PDB entry 9ATR | electron microscopy, 3.70 A resolution | chains B and F of the 6 polymer chains in the assembly

# Chain B
Molecule: Spike glycoprotein
Source organism: Severe acute respiratory syndrome coronavirus 2
UniProt: P0DTC2 (SPIKE_SARS2); aligned to UniProt positions 14-1207 over residues 14-1207 (the alignment contains insertions or deletions, so no single offset holds)
Chain sequence (1230 residues; each row starts with the number of its first residue):
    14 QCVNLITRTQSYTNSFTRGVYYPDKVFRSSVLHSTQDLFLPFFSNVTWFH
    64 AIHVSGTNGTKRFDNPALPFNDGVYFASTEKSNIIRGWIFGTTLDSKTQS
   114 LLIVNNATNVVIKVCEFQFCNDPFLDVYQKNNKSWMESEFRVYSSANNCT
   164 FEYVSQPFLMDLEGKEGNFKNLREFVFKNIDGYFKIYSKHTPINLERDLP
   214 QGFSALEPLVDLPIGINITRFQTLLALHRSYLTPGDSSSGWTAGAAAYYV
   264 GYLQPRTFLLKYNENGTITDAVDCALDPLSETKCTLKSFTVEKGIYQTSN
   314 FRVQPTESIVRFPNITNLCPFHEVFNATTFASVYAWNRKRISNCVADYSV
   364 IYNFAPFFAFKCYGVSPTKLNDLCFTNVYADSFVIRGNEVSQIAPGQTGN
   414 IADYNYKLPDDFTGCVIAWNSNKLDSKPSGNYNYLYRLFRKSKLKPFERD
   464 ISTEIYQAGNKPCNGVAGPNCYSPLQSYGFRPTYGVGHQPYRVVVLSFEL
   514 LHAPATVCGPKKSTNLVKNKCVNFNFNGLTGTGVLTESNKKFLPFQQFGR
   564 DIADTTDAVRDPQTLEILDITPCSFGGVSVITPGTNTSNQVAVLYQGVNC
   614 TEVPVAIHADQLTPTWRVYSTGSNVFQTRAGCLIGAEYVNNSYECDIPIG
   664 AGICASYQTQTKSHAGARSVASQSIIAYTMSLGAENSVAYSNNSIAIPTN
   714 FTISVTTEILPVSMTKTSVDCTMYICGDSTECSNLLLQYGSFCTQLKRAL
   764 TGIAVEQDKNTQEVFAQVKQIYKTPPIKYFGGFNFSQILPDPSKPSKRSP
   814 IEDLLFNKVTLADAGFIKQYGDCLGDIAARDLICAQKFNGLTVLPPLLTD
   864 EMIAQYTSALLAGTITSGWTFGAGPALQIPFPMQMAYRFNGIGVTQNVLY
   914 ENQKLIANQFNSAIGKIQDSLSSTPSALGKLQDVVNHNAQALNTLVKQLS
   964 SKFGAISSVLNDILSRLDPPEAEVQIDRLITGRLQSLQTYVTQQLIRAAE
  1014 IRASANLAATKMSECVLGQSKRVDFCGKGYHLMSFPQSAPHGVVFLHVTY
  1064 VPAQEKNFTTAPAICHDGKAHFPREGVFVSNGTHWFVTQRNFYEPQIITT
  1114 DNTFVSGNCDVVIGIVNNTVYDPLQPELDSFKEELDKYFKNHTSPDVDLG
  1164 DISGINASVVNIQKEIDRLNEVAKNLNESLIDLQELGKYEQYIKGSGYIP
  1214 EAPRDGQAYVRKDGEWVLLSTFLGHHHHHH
Unresolved in the structure: 14-15, 67-76, 141-149, 174-182, 243-253, 617-1243
Differences from the reference sequence: variant I19 (Thr in P0DTC2), S24 (Ala27 in P0DTC2), A80 (Val83 in P0DTC2), D139 (Gly142 in P0DTC2), Q142 (His146 in P0DTC2), E179 (Gln183 in P0DTC2), E209 (Val213 in P0DTC2), H335 (Gly339 in P0DTC2), T342 (Arg346 in P0DTC2), I364 (Leu368 in P0DTC2), F367 (Ser371 in P0DTC2), P369 (Ser373 in P0DTC2), F371 (Ser375 in P0DTC2), A372 (Thr376 in P0DTC2), N401 (Asp405 in P0DTC2), S404 (Arg408 in P0DTC2), N413 (Lys417 in P0DTC2), K436 (Asn440 in P0DTC2), P441 (Val445 in P0DTC2), S442 (Gly446 in P0DTC2), K456 (Asn460 in P0DTC2), N473 (Ser477 in P0DTC2), K474 (Thr478 in P0DTC2), A480 (Glu484 in P0DTC2), P482 (Phe486 in P0DTC2), S486 (Phe490 in P0DTC2), R494 (Gln498 in P0DTC2), Y497 (Asn501 in P0DTC2), H501 (Tyr505 in P0DTC2), G610 (Asp614 in P0DTC2), Y651 (His655 in P0DTC2), K675 (Asn679 in P0DTC2), H677 (Pro681 in P0DTC2), K760 (Asn764 in P0DTC2), Y792 (Asp796 in P0DTC2), H950 (Gln954 in P0DTC2), K965 (Asn969 in P0DTC2); engineered mutation A678 (Arg682 in P0DTC2), G679 (Arg683 in P0DTC2), P813 (Phe817 in P0DTC2), P888 (Ala892 in P0DTC2), P895 (Ala899 in P0DTC2), P938 (Ala942 in P0DTC2), P982 (Lys986 in P0DTC2), P983 (Val987 in P0DTC2); expression tag (1208-1243)
Disulfide bonds: C128-C162, C287-C297, C332-C357, C375-C428, C387-C521, C476-C484, C534-C586
Covalently attached groups: N-acetylglucosamine (NAG) linked to N58, N119, N161, N278, N327
Residues lining bound ligands: N-acetylglucosamine (NAG; 2-acetamido-2-deoxy-beta-D-glucopyranose): R453, K454, E461
Curated features (UniProtKB/Swiss-Prot):
  - glycosylation (N-linked (GlcNAc...) asparagine): N17 (complex), N122 (hybrid)

# Chain F
Molecule: Nanosota-8
Source organism: Vicugna pacos
Chain sequence (150 residues; row label = number of the first residue in the row):
     1 QVQLQESGGGLVQPGGSLRLSCAASGFTLDDYAIGWFRQAPGKEREGVLC
    51 ISASGGSTLYADSVKGRFTISRDKDKNTVYLQMNSLKPEDTAVYYCAAAG
   101 RLDLGSGYVCYGYYGTDYWGKGTQVTVSSGGQHHHHHHGAYPYDVPDYAS
Unresolved in the structure: 130-150
Disulfide bonds: C22-C96

# Interface between chain B and chain F
Pairs across the interface (22):
  T341(B) with Q1(F), hydrogen bond
  T342(B) with Q1(F), hydrogen bond
  Y347(B) with D30(F), hydrogen bond
  Y445(B) with D117(F), hydrogen bond
  T466(B) with D30(F); D31(F); Y108(F)
  E467(B) with Y108(F), hydrogen bond (backbone-side chain)
  I468(B) with Y108(F), hydrophobic
  A480(B) with S106(F); G107(F)
  C484(B) with S106(F)
  Y485(B) with S106(F)
  S486(B) with D103(F), hydrogen bond; S106(F), hydrogen bond (backbone-backbone); G107(F), hydrogen bond (side chain-backbone); Y108(F)
  P487(B) with Y108(F)
  L488(B) with D30(F); D103(F)
  Q489(B) with D103(F), hydrogen bond
  S490(B) with D103(F)
Other interface residues (no listed pair), chain F (9 interface residues in all): G115

# In short
The interface between chain B and chain F involves 15 residues on one side and 9 on the other; the contacts
include 9 hydrogen bonds. Among the polar pairs are T341(B)-Q1(F), T342(B)-Q1(F) and Y347(B)-D30(F). Chain B
binds N-acetylglucosamine.
Here chain B is Spike glycoprotein (Severe acute respiratory syndrome coronavirus 2) and chain F is Nanosota-8
(Vicugna pacos). Entry 9ATR (local refinement of XBB.1.5 spike/Nanosota-8 complex) was determined by electron
microscopy.
